Entry 1TF8 (X-ray diffraction, 1.30 A resolution); this record covers chain A.

[Chain A]
Protein: Aminopeptidase
From: Streptomyces griseus
Notes: EC 3.4.11.-
Reference sequence: P80561 (APX_STRGR); residue numbers follow UniProt; this construct covers 1-284
Amino-acid sequence (284 residues; row label = number of the first residue in the row):
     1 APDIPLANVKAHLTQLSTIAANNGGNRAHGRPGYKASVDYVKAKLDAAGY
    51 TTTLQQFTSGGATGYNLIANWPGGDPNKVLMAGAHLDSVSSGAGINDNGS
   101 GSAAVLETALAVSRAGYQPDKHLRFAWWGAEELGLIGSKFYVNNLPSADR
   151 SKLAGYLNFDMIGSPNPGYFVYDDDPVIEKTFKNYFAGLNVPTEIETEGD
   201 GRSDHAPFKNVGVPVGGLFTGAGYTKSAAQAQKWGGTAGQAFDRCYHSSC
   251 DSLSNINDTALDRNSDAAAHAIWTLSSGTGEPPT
Unresolved in the structure: 198-201, 278-284
Disulfides: Cys245-Cys250
Bound ions: Ca2+: Asp3, Ile4, Asp262, Asp266; Zn2+ site 1: His85, Asp97, Asp160 (together with tryptophan); Zn2+ site 2: Asp97, Glu132, His247 (together with tryptophan)
Ligand contacts:
  - tryptophan (TRP): Lys10, Ser254, Ile256, Asn257, Asp258
  - tryptophan: His85, Asp97, Glu131, Glu132, Asp160, Met161, Tyr172, Glu196, Arg202, Ser203, Phe219, Ala222, Tyr246, His247

[In short]
Chain A binds tryptophan. The Ca2+ site is built by Asp3, Ile4, Asp262 and Asp266. His85, Asp97 and Asp160
form the Zn2+ site 1.
Chain A is Aminopeptidase (Streptomyces griseus); the structure, Streptomyces griseus aminopeptidase complexed
with L-tryptophan, was determined by X-ray diffraction (same publication as 1TF9).
